Entry 6ZPI (electron microscopy, 4.50 A resolution (low resolution: residue-level contacts below are approximate; hydrogen-bond / salt-bridge calls are withheld)); this record covers chains A and B of the 3 polymer chains in the assembly.

# Chain A
Molecule: Tubulin alpha-1B chain
From: Sus scrofa
Reference sequence: Q2XVP4 (TBA1B_PIG); residue numbers follow UniProt; this construct covers 1-437
Sequence (437 residues; each row starts with the number of its first residue):
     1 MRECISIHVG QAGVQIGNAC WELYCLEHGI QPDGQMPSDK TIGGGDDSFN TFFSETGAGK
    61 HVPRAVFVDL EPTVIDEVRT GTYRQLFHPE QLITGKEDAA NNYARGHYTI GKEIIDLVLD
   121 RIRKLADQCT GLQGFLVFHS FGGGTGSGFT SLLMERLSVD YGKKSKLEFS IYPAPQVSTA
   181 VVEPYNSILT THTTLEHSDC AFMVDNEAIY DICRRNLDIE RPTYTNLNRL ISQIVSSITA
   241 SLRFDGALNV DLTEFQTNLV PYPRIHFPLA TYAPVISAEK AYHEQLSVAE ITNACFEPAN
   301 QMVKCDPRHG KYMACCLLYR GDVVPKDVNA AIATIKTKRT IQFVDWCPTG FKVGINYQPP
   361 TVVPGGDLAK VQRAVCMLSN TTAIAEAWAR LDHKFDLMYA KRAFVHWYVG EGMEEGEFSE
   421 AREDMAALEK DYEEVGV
Unresolved in the structure: 37-47
Differences from the reference sequence: conflict T340 (Ser in Q2XVP4)
Metal / ion sites: Mg2+: E71 (together with GTP)
Residues lining bound ligands: GTP: G10, Q11, A12, Q15, I16, D69, E71, D98, A99, A100, N101, S140, G142, G143, G144, T145, G146, I171, T179, E183, N206, Y224, L227, N228, I231
UniProt features mapped onto this chain:
  - motif: M1 to C4 (MREC motif)
  - active site: E254
  - binding site (GTP): G10, Q11, A12, Q15, E71, A99, S140, G143, G144, T145, G146, T179, E183, N206, Y224, N228, L252
  - binding site (Mg(2+)): E71
  - modified residue: K40 (N6,N6,N6-trimethyllysine), S48 (Phosphoserine), S232 (Phosphoserine), Y282 (3'-nitrotyrosine), R339 (Omega-N-methylarginine)
  - cross-link (Glycyl lysine isopeptide (Lys-Gly)): K326 (interchain with G-Cter in ubiquitin), K370 (interchain with G-Cter in ubiquitin)

# Chain B
Molecule: Tubulin beta chain
From: Sus scrofa
Reference sequence: P02554 (TBB_PIG); the author numbering skips numbers that UniProt does not, so the offset changes along the chain: 1-44 = UniProt 1-44; 47-360 = UniProt 45-358; 369-441 = UniProt 359-431
Sequence (431 residues; each row starts with the number of its first residue; note: 10 numbers in that range are skipped by the numbering (no residue carries them; nothing is unmodelled there)):
     1 MREIVHIQAG QCGNQIGAKF WEVISDEHGI DPTGSYHGDS DLQL
    47 ERINVYYNEA AGNKYVPRAI LVDLEPGTMD SVRSGPFGQI FRPDNFVFGQ SGAGNNWAKG
   107 HYTEGAELVD SVLDVVRKES ESCDCLQGFQ LTHSLGGGTG SGMGTLLISK IREEYPDRIM
   167 NTFSVVPSPK VSDTVVEPYN ATLSVHQLVE NTDETYCIDN EALYDICFRT LKLTTPTYGD
   227 LNHLVSATMS GVTTCLRFPG QLNADLRKLA VNMVPFPRLH FFMPGFAPLT SRGSQQYRAL
   287 TVPELTQQMF DAKNMMAACD PRHGRYLTVA AVFRGRMSMK EVDEQMLNVQ NKNSSYFVEW
   347 IPNNVKTAVC DIPP
   369 RGLKMSATFI GNSTAIQELF KRISEQFTAM FRRKAFLHWY TGEGMDEMEF TEAESNMNDL
   429 VSEYQQYQDA TAD
Unresolved in the structure: 437-441
Glycans and other covalent adducts: taxol (TA1) linked to H229
Residues lining bound ligands:
  - GDP (guanosine-5'-diphosphate): G10, Q11, C12, Q15, I16, N101, S140, G142, G143, G144, T145, G146, V171, D179, E183, N206, Y224, N228
  - taxol (TA1): V23, D26, E27, L217, D226, L230, A233, S236, F272, P274, L275, T276, S277, R278, Q281, R320, P360, R369, G370, L371
UniProt features mapped onto this chain:
  - motif: M1 to I4 (MREI motif)
  - binding site (GTP): Q11, E71, S140, G144, T145, G146, N206, N228
  - binding site (Mg(2+)): E71
  - modified residue: S40 (Phosphoserine), K60 (N6-acetyllysine), S174 (Phosphoserine), T287 (Phosphothreonine), T292 (Phosphothreonine), R320 (Omega-N-methylarginine)
  - cross-link (Glycyl lysine isopeptide (Lys-Gly)): K60 (interchain with G-Cter in ubiquitin), K326 (interchain with G-Cter in ubiquitin)

# Chain A / chain B interface
Pairs across the interface (76; chain A residue first):
  Q11(A) - G246(B)
  Q11(A) - Q247(B)
  Q11(A) - L248(B)
  Q11(A) - N249(B)
  Q15(A) - G246(B)
  Q15(A) - Q247(B)
  E71(A) - N249(B)
  P72(A) - M1(B)
  P72(A) - R48(B)
  T73(A) - R2(B)
  T73(A) - R48(B)
  T73(A) - F244(B)
  T73(A) - P245(B)
  D76(A) - E47(B)
  D76(A) - R48(B)
  E77(A) - P245(B)
  G95(A) - M1(B)
  K96(A) - M1(B)
  K96(A) - R2(B)
  E97(A) - R164(B)
  E97(A) - R253(B)
  D98(A) - R2(B)
  D98(A) - D251(B)
  A100(A) - R253(B)
  A100(A) - V257(B)
  N101(A) - K254(B)
  N101(A) - V257(B)
  R105(A) - R253(B)
  Q176(A) - L333(B)
  V177(A) - D329(B)
  V177(A) - L333(B)
  S178(A) - N349(B)
  S178(A) - V351(B)
  T179(A) - N349(B)
  T179(A) - V351(B)
  T179(A) - K352(B)
  T179(A) - T353(B)
  A180(A) - N258(B)
  A180(A) - N349(B)
  V181(A) - N258(B)
  V181(A) - I347(B)
  E183(A) - N349(B)
  E207(A) - K326(B)
  Y210(A) - K326(B)
  D211(A) - K326(B)
  R214(A) - E330(B)
  R221(A) - S324(B)
  R221(A) - E327(B)
  P222(A) - S324(B)
  P222(A) - M325(B)
  P222(A) - K326(B)
  P222(A) - E327(B)
  T223(A) - S324(B)
  Y224(A) - Q247(B)
  Y224(A) - L248(B)
  Y224(A) - M325(B)
  K394(A) - P348(B)
  L397(A) - E345(B)
  L397(A) - W346(B)
  M398(A) - W346(B)
  M398(A) - I347(B)
  M398(A) - P348(B)
  K401(A) - W346(B)
  A403(A) - P261(B)
  F404(A) - V257(B)
  F404(A) - N258(B)
  F404(A) - M259(B)
  F404(A) - V260(B)
  F404(A) - P261(B)
  H406(A) - V260(B)
  H406(A) - P261(B)
  H406(A) - F262(B)
  H406(A) - P263(B)
  W407(A) - A256(B)
  W407(A) - V257(B)
  W407(A) - N258(B)
Also at the interface, not in a pair above, chain A (41 interface residues in all): L70, V182, R402, V405
Also at the interface, not in a pair above, chain B (41 interface residues in all): C131, T314, M323, Y435

# Overview
The chain A/chain B interface involves 41 residues from each chain. Ligands of chain A: GTP. Bound to chain B:
GDP. Taxol is covalently linked to H229(B).
Chain A is Tubulin alpha-1B chain and chain B is Tubulin beta chain, both from Sus scrofa; the structure,
Microtubule complexed with Kif15 motor domain. Symmetrised asymmetric unit, was determined by electron
microscopy (same publication as 6ZPG and 6ZPH).
